1TWH - chains C and J of the 10 polymer chains in the assembly; structure by X-ray diffraction, 3.40 A resolution.

# Chain C
Protein: DNA-directed RNA polymerase II 45 kDa polypeptide
Source organism: Saccharomyces cerevisiae
Notes: EC 2.7.7.6
UniProtKB: P16370 (RPB3_YEAST); numbering as in UniProt (aligned over 1-318)
Sequence (318 residues; row label = number of the first residue in the row):
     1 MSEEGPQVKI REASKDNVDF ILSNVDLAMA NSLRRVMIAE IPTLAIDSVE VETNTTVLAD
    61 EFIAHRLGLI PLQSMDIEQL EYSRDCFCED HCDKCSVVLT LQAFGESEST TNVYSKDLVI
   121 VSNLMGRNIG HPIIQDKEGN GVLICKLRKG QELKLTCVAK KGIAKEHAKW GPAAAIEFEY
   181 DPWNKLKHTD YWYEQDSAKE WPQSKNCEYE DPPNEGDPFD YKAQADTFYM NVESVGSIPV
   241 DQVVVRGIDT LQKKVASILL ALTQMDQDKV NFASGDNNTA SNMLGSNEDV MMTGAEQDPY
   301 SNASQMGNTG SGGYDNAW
Not modelled in the structure: 1-2, 269-318
Bound ions: Zn2+: Cys86, Cys88, Cys92, Cys95
Curated features (UniProtKB/Swiss-Prot):
  - binding site (Zn(2+)): Cys86, Cys88, Cys92, Cys95
  - modified residue: Ser2 (N-acetylserine)

# Chain J
Protein: DNA-directed RNA polymerases I, II, and III 8.3 kDa polypeptide
Source organism: Saccharomyces cerevisiae
Notes: EC 2.7.7.6
UniProtKB: P22139 (RPB10_YEAST); residues 1-70 here = UniProt positions 1-70
Sequence (70 residues; row label = number of the first residue in the row):
     1 MIVPVRCFSC GKVVGDKWES YLNLLQEDEL DEGTALSRLG LKRYCCRRMI LTHVDLIEKF
    61 LRYNPLEKRD
Not modelled in the structure: 65-70
Bound ions: Zn2+: Cys7, Cys10, Cys45, Cys46
Curated features (UniProtKB/Swiss-Prot):
  - binding site (Zn(2+)): Cys7, Cys10, Cys45, Cys46
  - cross-link: Lys59 (Glycyl lysine isopeptide (Lys-Gly) (interchain with G-Cter in ubiquitin))

# Interface between chain C and chain J
Residue-residue contacts (29; chain C residue first):
  Val57(C) - Ile57(J)  hydrophobic
  Val57(C) - Phe60(J)  hydrophobic
  Leu58(C) - Ile2(J)  hydrophobic
  Phe62(C) - Met1(J)  hydrophobic
  Arg66(C) - Ile2(J)
  Arg66(C) - Val3(J)  hydrogen bond (side chain-backbone)
  Arg66(C) - Val5(J)
  Leu69(C) - Val5(J)  hydrophobic
  Leu69(C) - Arg6(J)  hydrogen bond (backbone-side chain)
  Thr110(C) - Leu61(J)
  Asn112(C) - Glu19(J)
  Tyr114(C) - Glu19(J)  hydrogen bond
  Gly141(C) - Asp16(J)
  Leu143(C) - Gly15(J)  hydrogen bond (backbone-backbone)
  Lys146(C) - Asp55(J)  salt bridge
  Lys146(C) - Ile57(J)
  Lys146(C) - Glu58(J)  salt bridge
  Lys146(C) - Leu61(J)
  Arg148(C) - Leu61(J)  hydrogen bond (side chain-backbone)
  Arg148(C) - Tyr63(J)  hydrogen bond (side chain-backbone)
  Arg148(C) - Asn64(J)  hydrogen bond
  Lys169(C) - Arg6(J)  hydrogen bond (backbone-side chain)
  Ala174(C) - Cys10(J)
  Ala175(C) - Cys10(J)
  Ala175(C) - Arg43(J)
  Glu177(C) - Lys42(J)  salt bridge
  Glu233(C) - Lys12(J)  salt bridge
  Glu233(C) - Arg43(J)  salt bridge
  Val235(C) - Arg6(J)
Also at the interface, not in a pair above, chain C (27 interface residues in all): Ile70, Pro71, Asp136, Asn140, Val142, Leu147, Gln151, Gly171, Ala173
Also at the interface, not in a pair above, chain J (23 interface residues in all): Pro4, Gly11, Val13, Trp18

# Overview
27 residues of chain C face 23 of chain J across their interface, with 8 hydrogen bonds and 5 salt bridges.
Polar contacts include Lys146(C)-Asp55(J), Lys146(C)-Glu58(J) and Glu177(C)-Lys42(J). Curated annotation
(UniProt) lists 4 Zn2+-binding residues on chain C; 4 Zn2+-binding residues on chain J.
Here chain C is DNA-directed RNA polymerase II 45 kDa polypeptide and chain J is DNA-directed RNA polymerases
I, II, and III 8.3 kDa polypeptide, both from Saccharomyces cerevisiae. Entry 1TWH (RNA polymerase II
complexed with 2'dATP) was determined by X-ray diffraction, deposited together with 1R9S, 1R9T, 1TWA, 1TWC,
1TWF and 1TWG.
